PDB entry 1DP8 | X-ray diffraction, 2.50 A resolution | chain A

[Chain A]
Protein: Fixl protein
Organism: Bradyrhizobium japonicum
Notes: fragment: heme domain
Reference sequence: P23222 (FIXL_BRAJA); residues 140-270 here = UniProt positions 140-270
Chain sequence (131 residues; row label = number of the first residue in the row):
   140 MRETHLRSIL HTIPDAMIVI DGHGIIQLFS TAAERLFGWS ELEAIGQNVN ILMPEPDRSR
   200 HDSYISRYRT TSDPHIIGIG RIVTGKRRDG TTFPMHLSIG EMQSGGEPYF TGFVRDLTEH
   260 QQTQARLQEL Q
Disordered / not traced: 140-152
Construct notes: conflict Met-140 (Thr in P23222)
Curated features (UniProtKB/Swiss-Prot):
  - binding site (heme): His-200

[Overview]
From UniProt: heme-binding residue His-200.
Chain A is Fixl protein (Bradyrhizobium japonicum); the structure, Crystal structure of the nitric oxide bound
fixl heme domain, was determined by X-ray diffraction, deposited together with 1DP9 and 1DP6.
